8HHU - chain A; structure by X-ray diffraction, 2.26 A resolution.

[Chain A]
Molecule: 3C-like proteinase nsp5
Organism: Severe acute respiratory syndrome coronavirus 2
Notes: EC 3.4.22.69
UniProt: P0DTC1 (R1A_SARS2); residues 1-306 here correspond to UniProt positions 3264-3569 (UniProt number = residue number + 3263)
Chain sequence (306 residues; numbered 1 to 306; the number before each row is that of its first residue):
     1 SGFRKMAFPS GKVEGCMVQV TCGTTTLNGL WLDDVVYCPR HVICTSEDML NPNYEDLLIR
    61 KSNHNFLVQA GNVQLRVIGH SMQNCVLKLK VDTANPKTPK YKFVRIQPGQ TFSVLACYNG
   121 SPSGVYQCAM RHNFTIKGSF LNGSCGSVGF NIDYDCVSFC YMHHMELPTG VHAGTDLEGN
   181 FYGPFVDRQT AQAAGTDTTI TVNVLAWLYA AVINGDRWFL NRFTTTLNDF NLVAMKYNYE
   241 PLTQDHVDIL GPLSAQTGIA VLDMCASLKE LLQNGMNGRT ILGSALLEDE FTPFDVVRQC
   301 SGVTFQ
Disordered / not traced: 304-306
Covalently attached groups: compound LVX linked to C145
Differences from the reference sequence: variant H132 (Pro3395 in P0DTC1)
Small-molecule neighbours: LVX ((1R)-3,3-bis(fluoranyl)-N-[(2R)-3-methoxy-1-oxidanylidene-1-[[(2R,3S)-3-oxidanyl-4-oxidanylidene-1-phenyl-4-(1,3-thiazol-2-ylmethylamino)butan-2-yl]amino]propan-2-yl]cyclohexane-1-carboxamide): S1, T24, T25, T26, L27, H41, M49, F140, L141, N142, G143, S144, H163, H164, M165, E166, H172, D187, R188, Q189
From the paper describing this entry:
  - binding site for LVX: T25, L27, H41, M49, L141 to S144, C145, H163, H164, M165, Q189
  - mutagenesis - E166N (336.3 folds), E166V (187.3 folds): decreased binding to Nirmatrelvir
  - mutagenesis - E166N, E166V: decreased binding to LVX

[In short]
Covalently linked compound LVX: at C145. From the paper: a binding site for LVX at T25, L27 and H41 among
others; E166N and E166V reduce binding to Nirmatrelvir.
Chain A is 3C-like proteinase nsp5 (Severe acute respiratory syndrome coronavirus 2); the structure, Crystal
structure of the SARS-CoV-2 main protease in complex with SY110, was determined by X-ray diffraction (same
publication as 8HHT).
